4A3M - chains B and T of the 15 polymer chains in the assembly; structure by X-ray diffraction, 3.90 A resolution.

Chain B:
Name: DNA-directed RNA polymerase II subunit RPB2
Organism: Saccharomyces cerevisiae
Notes: EC 2.7.7.6
UniProtKB: P08518 (RPB2_YEAST); numbering as in UniProt (aligned over 1-1224)
Sequence (1224 residues; each row starts with the number of its first residue):
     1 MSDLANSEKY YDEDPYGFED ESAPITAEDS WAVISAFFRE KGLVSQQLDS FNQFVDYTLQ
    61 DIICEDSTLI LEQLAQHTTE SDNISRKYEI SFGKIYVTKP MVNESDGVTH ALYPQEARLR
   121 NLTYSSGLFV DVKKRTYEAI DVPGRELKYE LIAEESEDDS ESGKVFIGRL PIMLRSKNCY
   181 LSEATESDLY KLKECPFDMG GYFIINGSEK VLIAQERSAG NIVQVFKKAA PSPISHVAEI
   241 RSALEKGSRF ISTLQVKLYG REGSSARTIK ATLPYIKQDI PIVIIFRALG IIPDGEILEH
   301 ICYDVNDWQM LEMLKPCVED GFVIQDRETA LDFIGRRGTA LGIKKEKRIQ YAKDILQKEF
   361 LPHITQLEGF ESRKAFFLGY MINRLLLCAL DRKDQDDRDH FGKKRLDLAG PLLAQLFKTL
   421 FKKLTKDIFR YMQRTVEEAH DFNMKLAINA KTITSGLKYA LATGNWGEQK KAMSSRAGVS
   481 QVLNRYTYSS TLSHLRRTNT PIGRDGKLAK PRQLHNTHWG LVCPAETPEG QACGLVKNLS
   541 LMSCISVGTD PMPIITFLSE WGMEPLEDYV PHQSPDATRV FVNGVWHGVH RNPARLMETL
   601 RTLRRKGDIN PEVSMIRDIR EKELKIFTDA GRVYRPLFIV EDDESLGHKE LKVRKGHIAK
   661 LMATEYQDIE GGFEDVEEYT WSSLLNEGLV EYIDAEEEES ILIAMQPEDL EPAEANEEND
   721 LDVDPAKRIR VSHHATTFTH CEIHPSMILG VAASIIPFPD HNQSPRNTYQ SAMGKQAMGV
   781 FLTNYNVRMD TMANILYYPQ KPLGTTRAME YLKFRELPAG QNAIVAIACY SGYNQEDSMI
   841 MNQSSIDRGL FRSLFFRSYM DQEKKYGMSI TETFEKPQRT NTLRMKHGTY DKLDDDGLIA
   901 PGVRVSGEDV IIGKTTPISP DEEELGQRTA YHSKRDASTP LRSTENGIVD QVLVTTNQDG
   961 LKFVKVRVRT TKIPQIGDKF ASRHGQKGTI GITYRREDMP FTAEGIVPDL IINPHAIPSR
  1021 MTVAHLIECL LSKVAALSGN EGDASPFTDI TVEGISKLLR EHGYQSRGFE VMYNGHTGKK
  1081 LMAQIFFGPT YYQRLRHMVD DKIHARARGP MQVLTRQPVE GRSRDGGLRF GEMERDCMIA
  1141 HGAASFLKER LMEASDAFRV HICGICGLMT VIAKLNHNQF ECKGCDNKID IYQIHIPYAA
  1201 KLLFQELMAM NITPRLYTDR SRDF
Not modelled in the structure: 1-19, 71-89, 135-163, 438-445, 503-508, 669-677, 716-721, 920-932
Bound ions: Zn2+: Cys1163, Cys1166, Cys1182, Cys1185
Ligand contacts: AMP-CPP (APC; diphosphomethylphosphonic acid adenosyl ester): Arg766, Tyr769, Asp837, Lys987, Ser1019, Arg1020

Chain T:
Molecule: 26-nt DNA strand
Sequence (26 nucleotides; row label = number of the first residue in the row):
     4 AGCTCAAGTA CTTTTTCCUG GTCATT
Not modelled in the structure: 4-7, 25-29
Modified / non-standard residues: BRU (5-bromo-2'-deoxyuridine-5'-monophosphate) at position 22

Interface between chain B and chain T:
Contacting residue pairs (13):
  Met792(B) - DG24(T)  phosphate contact
  Arg857(B) - DG23(T)  phosphate contact
  Arg857(B) - DG24(T)  salt bridge to the phosphate
  Arg942(B) - DG23(T)  salt bridge to the phosphate
  Arg942(B) - DG24(T)  salt bridge to the phosphate
  Gly1121(B) - BRU_22(T)  phosphate contact
  Arg1122(B) - BRU_22(T)  hydrogen bond to the phosphate
  Ser1123(B) - DG23(T)  hydrogen bond to the phosphate
  Leu1128(B) - DC21(T)  phosphate contact
  Arg1129(B) - DC20(T)  salt bridge to the phosphate
  Arg1129(B) - DC21(T)  hydrogen bond to the phosphate
  Gly1131(B) - DC20(T)  phosphate contact
  Met1133(B) - DT19(T)  sugar contact
Interface residues without a listed pair, chain B (14 interface residues in all): His1104, Gly1127, Glu1132, Glu1134

Summary:
Chain B and chain T form an interface of 14 and 6 residues respectively, with 3 hydrogen bonds and 4 salt
bridges. Polar contacts include Arg1122(B)-BRU_22(T), Ser1123(B)-DG23(T) and Arg1129(B)-DC21(T). Chain B binds
AMP-CPP. Cys1163(B), Cys1166(B), Cys1182(B) and Cys1185(B) coordinate Zn2+.
Here chain B is DNA-directed RNA polymerase II subunit RPB2 (Saccharomyces cerevisiae) and chain T is a 26-nt
DNA strand. Entry 4A3M (RNA Polymerase II initial transcribing complex with a 4nt DNA-RNA hybrid and soaked
with AMPCPP) was determined by X-ray diffraction (same publication as 4A3B, 4A3C, 4A3D, 4A3E, 4A3F, 4A3G and 4
further entries).
